5KKG - chain A; structure by X-ray diffraction, 2.61 A resolution.

Chain A:
Molecule: ancMT E72A
Source organism: synthetic construct
Sequence (472 residues; numbered -20 to 451; the number before each row is that of its first residue; numbers below 1 keep their minus sign (Met-20 is residue -20)):
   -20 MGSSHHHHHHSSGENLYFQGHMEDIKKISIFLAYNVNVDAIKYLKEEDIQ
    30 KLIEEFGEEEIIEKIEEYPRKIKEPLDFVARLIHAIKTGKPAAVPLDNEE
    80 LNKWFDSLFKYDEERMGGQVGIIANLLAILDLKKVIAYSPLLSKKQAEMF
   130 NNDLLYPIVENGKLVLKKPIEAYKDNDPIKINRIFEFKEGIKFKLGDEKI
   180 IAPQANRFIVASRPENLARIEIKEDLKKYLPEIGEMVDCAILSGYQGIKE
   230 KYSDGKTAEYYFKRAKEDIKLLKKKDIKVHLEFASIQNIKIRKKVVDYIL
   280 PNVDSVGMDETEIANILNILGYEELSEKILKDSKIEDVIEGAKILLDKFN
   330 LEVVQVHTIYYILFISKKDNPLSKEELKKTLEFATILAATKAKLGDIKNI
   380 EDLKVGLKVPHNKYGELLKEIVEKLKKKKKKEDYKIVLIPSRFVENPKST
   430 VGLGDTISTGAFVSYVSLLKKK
Unresolved in the structure: -20 to -1, 408-410
Residues lining bound ligands: adenosine monophosphate (AMP): Glu261, Asp288, His336, Thr337, Ile338, Ala371, Arg421, Phe422, Val423, Pro426, Thr429, Leu432, Gly433, Ile436

Overview:
Bound to chain A: adenosine monophosphate.
Chain A is ancMT E72A (synthetic construct); the structure, Crystal structure of E72A mutant of ancestral
protein ancMT of ADP-dependent sugar kinases family, was determined by X-ray diffraction, deposited together
with 5K27.
